6D24 - chains A and B of the 4 polymer chains in the assembly; structure by X-ray diffraction, 3.35 A resolution.

# Chain A (and B)
Name: Glucose-6-phosphate 1-dehydrogenase
From: Trypanosoma cruzi
Notes: EC 1.1.1.49; chain B of this document is another copy of the same molecule, construct and numbering; everything in this record applies to it too
UniProt: Q1WBU6 (Q1WBU6_TRYCR); residues 38-555 here = UniProt positions 38-555
Chain sequence (541 residues; each row starts with the number of its first residue):
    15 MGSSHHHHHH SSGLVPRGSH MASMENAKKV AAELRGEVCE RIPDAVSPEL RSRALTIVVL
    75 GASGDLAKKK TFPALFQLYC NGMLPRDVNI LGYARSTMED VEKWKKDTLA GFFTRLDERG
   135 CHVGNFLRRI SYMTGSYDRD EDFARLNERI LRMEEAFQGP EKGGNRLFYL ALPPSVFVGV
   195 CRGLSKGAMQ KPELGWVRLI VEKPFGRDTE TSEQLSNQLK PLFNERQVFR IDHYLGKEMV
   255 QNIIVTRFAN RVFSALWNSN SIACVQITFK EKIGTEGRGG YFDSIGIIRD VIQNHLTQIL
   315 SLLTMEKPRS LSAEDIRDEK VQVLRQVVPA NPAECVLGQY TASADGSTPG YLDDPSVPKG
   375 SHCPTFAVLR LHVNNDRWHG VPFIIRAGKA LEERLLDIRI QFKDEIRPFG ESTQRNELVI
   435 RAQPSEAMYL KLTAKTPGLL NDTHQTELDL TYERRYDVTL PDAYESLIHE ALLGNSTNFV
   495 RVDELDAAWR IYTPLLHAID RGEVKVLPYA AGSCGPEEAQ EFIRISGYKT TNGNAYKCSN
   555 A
Disordered / not traced: 15-51, 554-555
Differences from the reference sequence: expression tag (15-37); engineered mutation Glu290 (Ala in Q1WBU6)
Disulfides: Cys53-Cys135, Cys528-Cys552
Residues lining bound ligands: 6-O-phosphono-beta-D-glucopyranose (BG6): Lys217, His247, Tyr248, Lys251, Phe283, Glu285, Asp304, Val305, His309, Lys403, Arg408, Gln437
From the paper describing this entry:
  - higher-order assembly contacts with a neighbouring Glucose-6-phosphate 1-dehydrogenase; pairs are residue here / residue on that copy: Arg265-Asp390 (salt bridge), Lys321-Asp390 (salt bridge), Arg323-Asp332 (salt bridge), Arg323-Glu333 (salt bridge)
  - mutagenesis - C53S, C94S, K217I (10-fold), R323G, R323G/C528R: decreased catalytic activity
  - mutagenesis - K217I (3-fold), R323G (7-fold): decreased binding to 6-O-phosphono-beta-D-glucopyranose
  - mutagenesis - C53S (21-fold), C94S (21-fold), C135S (21-fold), R323G: decreased binding to NADP
  - mutagenesis - R323G/C528R: unchanged binding to 6-O-phosphono-beta-D-glucopyranose
  - mutagenesis - R323G/C528R: unchanged binding to NADP
  - mutagenesis - C135S, C528R: unchanged catalytic activity
  - contacts within the chain: Lys217-Asp304
  - binding site for 6-O-phosphono-beta-D-glucopyranose: Lys217, Glu285, Asp304
  - catalytic residues: His309 (proposed by the authors, not directly observed)
  - mutagenesis - K217I (1.8-fold), P218V (1.8-fold): increased binding to NADP+
  - conformationally variable residues (order/disorder transition): Met38 to Glu51
  - mutagenesis - C135S (1.8-fold): increased catalytic activity on NADP

# Interface between chain A and chain B
Residue-residue contacts (22; chain A residue first):
  Asn274(A) - Asn274(B)
  Asn274(A) - Lys417(B)
  Gln340(A) - Arg421(B)  hydrogen bond
  Asn388(A) - Ile420(B)
  Asn388(A) - Arg421(B)  hydrogen bond (backbone-side chain)
  Asn389(A) - Ile420(B)
  Asn389(A) - Arg421(B)
  Asp390(A) - Asp418(B)
  Asp390(A) - Glu419(B)
  Asp390(A) - Ile420(B)  hydrogen bond (side chain-backbone)
  Asp390(A) - Arg421(B)  hydrogen bond (side chain-backbone)
  His393(A) - Ile420(B)
  Asp418(A) - Asp390(B)
  Asp418(A) - His393(B)  salt bridge
  Glu419(A) - Asp390(B)
  Ile420(A) - Asn388(B)
  Ile420(A) - Asn389(B)
  Ile420(A) - Asp390(B)  hydrogen bond (backbone-side chain)
  Ile420(A) - His393(B)
  Arg421(A) - Gln340(B)  hydrogen bond
  Arg421(A) - Asn388(B)  hydrogen bond (side chain-backbone)
  Arg421(A) - Asp390(B)  hydrogen bond (backbone-side chain)
Other interface residues (no listed pair), chain A (12 interface residues in all): Ser273, Lys417
Other interface residues (no listed pair), chain B (12 interface residues in all): Ser273

# Overview
The chain A/chain B interface involves 12 residues from each chain, with 8 hydrogen bonds and 1 salt bridge.
Polar contacts include Asp418(A)-His393(B), Gln340(A)-Arg421(B) and Asn388(A)-Arg421(B). Chain A binds
6-O-phosphono-beta-D-glucopyranose. From the paper: the catalytic residue His309(A); C53S, C94S and K217I of
chain A, among others, reduce catalytic activity; 8 substitutions were tested in all.
Chain A and chain B are both Glucose-6-phosphate 1-dehydrogenase (Trypanosoma cruzi); the structure,
Trypanosoma cruzi Glucose-6-P Dehydrogenase in complex with G6P, was determined by X-ray diffraction together
with 6D23 from the same study.
